PDB entry 6BLO | X-ray diffraction, 3.40 A resolution | chains B and R of the 12 polymer chains in the assembly

[Chain B]
Name: DNA-directed RNA polymerase II subunit RPB2
Source organism: Saccharomyces cerevisiae (strain ATCC 204508 / S288c)
Notes: EC 2.7.7.6
UniProt: P08518 (RPB2_YEAST); residues 1-1224 here = UniProt positions 1-1224
Sequence (1224 residues; each row starts with the number of its first residue):
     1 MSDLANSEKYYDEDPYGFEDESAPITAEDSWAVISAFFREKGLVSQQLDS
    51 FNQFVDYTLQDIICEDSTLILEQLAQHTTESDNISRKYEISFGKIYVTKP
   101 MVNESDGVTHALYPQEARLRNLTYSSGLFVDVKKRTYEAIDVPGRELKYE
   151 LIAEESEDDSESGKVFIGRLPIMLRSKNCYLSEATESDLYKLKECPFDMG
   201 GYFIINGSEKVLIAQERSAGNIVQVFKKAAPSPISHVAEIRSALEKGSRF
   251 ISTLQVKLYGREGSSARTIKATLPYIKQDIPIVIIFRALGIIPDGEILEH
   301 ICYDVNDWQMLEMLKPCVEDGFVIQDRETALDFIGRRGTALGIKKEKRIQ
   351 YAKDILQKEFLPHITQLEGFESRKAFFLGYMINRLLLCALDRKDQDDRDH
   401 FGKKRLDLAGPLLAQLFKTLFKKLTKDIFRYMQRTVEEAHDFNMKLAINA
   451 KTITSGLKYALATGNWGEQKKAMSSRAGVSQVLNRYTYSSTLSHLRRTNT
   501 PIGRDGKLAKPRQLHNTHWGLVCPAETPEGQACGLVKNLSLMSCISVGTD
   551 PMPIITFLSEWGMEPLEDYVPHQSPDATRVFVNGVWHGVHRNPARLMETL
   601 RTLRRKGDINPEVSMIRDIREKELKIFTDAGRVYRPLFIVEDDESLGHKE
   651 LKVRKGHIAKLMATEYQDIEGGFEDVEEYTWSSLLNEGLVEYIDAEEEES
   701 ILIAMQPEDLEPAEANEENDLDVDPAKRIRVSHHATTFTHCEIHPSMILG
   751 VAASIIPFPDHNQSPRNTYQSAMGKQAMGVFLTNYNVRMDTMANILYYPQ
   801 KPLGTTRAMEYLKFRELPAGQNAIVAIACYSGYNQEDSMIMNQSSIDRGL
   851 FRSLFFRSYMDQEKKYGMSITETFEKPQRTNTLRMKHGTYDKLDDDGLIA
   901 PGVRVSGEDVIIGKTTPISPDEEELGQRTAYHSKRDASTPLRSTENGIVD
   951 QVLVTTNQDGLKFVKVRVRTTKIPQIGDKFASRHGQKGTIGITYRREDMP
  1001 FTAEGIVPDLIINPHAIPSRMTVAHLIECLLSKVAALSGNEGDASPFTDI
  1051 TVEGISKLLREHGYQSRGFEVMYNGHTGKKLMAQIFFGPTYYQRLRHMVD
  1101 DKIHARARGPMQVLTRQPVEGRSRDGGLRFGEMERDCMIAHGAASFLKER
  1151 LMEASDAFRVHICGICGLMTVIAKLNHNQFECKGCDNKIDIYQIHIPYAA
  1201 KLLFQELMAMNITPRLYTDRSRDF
Unresolved in the structure: 1-19, 71-88, 135-163, 244-250, 339-344, 436-445, 503-508, 669-677, 713-721, 919-928, 1221-1224
Bound ions: Zn2+: Cys1163, Cys1166, Cys1182, Cys1185

[Chain R]
Molecule: 8-nt RNA strand
Sequence (8 nucleotides; each row starts with the number of its first residue):
     1 AUCGAGAG
Bound ions: Mg2+: G8 (shared with 3 residues of chain A)

[Interface between chain B and chain R]
Contacting residue pairs (12):
  Arg476(B) - C3(R)  phosphate contact
  Arg476(B) - G4(R)  phosphate contact
  Ala477(B) - G4(R)  phosphate contact
  Gly478(B) - G4(R)  sugar contact
  Gln481(B) - G4(R)  phosphate contact
  Gln481(B) - A5(R)  phosphate contact
  Gln776(B) - G6(R)  hydrogen bond to the phosphate
  Gln776(B) - A7(R)  hydrogen bond to the phosphate
  Lys979(B) - G8(R)  salt bridge to the phosphate
  Lys987(B) - G8(R)  salt bridge to the phosphate
  His1097(B) - G6(R)  sugar contact
  His1097(B) - A7(R)  sugar contact
Other interface residues (no listed pair), chain B (11 interface residues in all): Asn465, Glu529, Lys1102

[Overview]
The interface between chain B and chain R involves 11 residues on one side and 6 on the other, with 2 hydrogen
bonds and 2 salt bridges. Polar pairs include Gln776(B)-G6(R), Gln776(B)-A7(R) and Lys979(B)-G8(R). The Zn2+
site is built by Cys1163(B), Cys1166(B), Cys1182(B) and Cys1185(B).
Here chain B is DNA-directed RNA polymerase II subunit RPB2 (Saccharomyces cerevisiae (strain ATCC 204508 /
S288c)) and chain R is an 8-nt RNA strand. Entry 6BLO (Pol II elongation complex with an abasic lesion at i+1
position) was determined by X-ray diffraction (same publication as 6BLP, 6BM2, 6BM4 and 6BQF).
